PDB entry 9BAO | electron microscopy, 3.20 A resolution | chains B and C of the 8 polymer chains in the assembly

# Chain B
Molecule: Muellerian-inhibiting factor
Source organism: Homo sapiens
Notes: fragment: growth factor domain
UniProtKB: P03971 (MIS_HUMAN); numbering as in UniProt (aligned over 459-560)
Chain sequence (109 residues; row label = number of the first residue in the row):
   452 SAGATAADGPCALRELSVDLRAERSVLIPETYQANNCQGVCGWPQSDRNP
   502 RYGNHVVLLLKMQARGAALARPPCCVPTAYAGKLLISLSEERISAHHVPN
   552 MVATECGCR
Disordered / not traced: 452-458
Sequence notes: expression tag (452-458); engineered mutation A515 (Val in P03971)
Curated features (UniProtKB/Swiss-Prot):
  - natural variant: V477 (V477A: In PMDS1), H506 (H506Q: In PMDS1), A515 (V515A: this construct carries the variant), C525 (C525Y: In PMDS1)
  - mutagenesis: R472 (R472D: Little effect on AMH signaling), L478 (L478A: Abolishes AMH signaling. Does not induce regression of the Muellerian duct), E481 (E481A: Shows a slight decrease in AMH signaling. Affects slightly Mullerian duct regression; E481R/Y: Decreases AMH signaling), Q484 (Q484S: Little effect on AMH signaling), K534 (K534A: Abolishes AMH signaling), L535 (L535Y: Little effect on AMH signaling), A546 (A546M: Abolishes AMH signaling)
Disulfide bonds: C462-C526, C488-C557, C492-C559

# Chain C
Molecule: Muellerian-inhibiting factor
Source organism: Homo sapiens
Notes: fragment: prodomain
UniProtKB: P03971 (MIS_HUMAN); residues 25-451 here = UniProt positions 25-451
Chain sequence (427 residues; numbered 25 to 451; the number before each row is that of its first residue):
    25 LRAEEPAVGTSGLIFREDLDWPPGSPQEPLCLVALGGDSNGSSSPLRVVG
    75 ALSAYEQAFLGAVQRARWGPRDLATFGVCNTGDRQAALPSLRRLGAWLRD
   125 PGGQRLVVLHLEEVTWEPTPSLRFQEPPPGGAGPPELALLVLYPGPGPEV
   175 TVTRAGLPGAQSLCPSRDTRYLVLAVDRPAGAWRGSGLALTLQPRGEDSR
   225 LSTARLQALLFGDDHRCFTRMTPALLLLPRSEPAPLPAHGQLDTVPFPPP
   275 RPSAELEESPPSADPFLETLTRLVRALRVPPARASAPRLALDPDALAGFP
   325 QGLVNLSDPAALERLLDGEEPLLLLLRPTAATTGDPAPLHDPTSAPWATA
   375 LARRVAAELQAAAAELRSLPGLPPATAPLLARLLALCPGGPGGLGDPLRA
   425 LLLLKALQGLRVEWRGRDPRGPGRARR
Disordered / not traced: 25-288, 323-418, 441-451
Sequence notes: engineered mutation R450 (Gln in P03971)
Curated features (UniProtKB/Swiss-Prot):
  - site: R451 (Cleavage)
  - glycosylation (N-linked (GlcNAc...) asparagine): N64, N329
  - natural variant: L70 (L70P: In PMDS1), G101 (G101V: In PMDS1), R123 (R123W: In PMDS1), Y167 (Y167C: In PMDS1), R194 (R194C: In PMDS1)

# Interface between chain B and chain C
Residue-residue contacts - 5 pairs, chain B then chain C:
  N505(B) with L320(C); A321(C)
  V508(B) with L320(C), hydrophobic
  K512(B) with A319(C)
  R516(B) with L315(C)
Other interface residues (no listed pair), chain B (5 interface residues in all): L509
Other interface residues (no listed pair), chain C (5 interface residues in all): D318

# Overview
The chain B/chain C interface involves 5 residues from each chain. From UniProt: 7 mutagenesis sites on chain
B.
Here chain B is Muellerian-inhibiting factor and chain C is Muellerian-inhibiting factor, both from Homo
sapiens. Entry 9BAO (The Anti-Mullerian Hormone prodomain in complex with the growth factor and 6E11 Fab in C2
symmetry) was determined by electron microscopy (same publication as 9BAN).
